Entry 2IB7 (X-ray diffraction, 2.05 A resolution); this record covers chains A and D of the 4 polymer chains in the assembly.

[Chain A (and D)]
Protein: Acetyl-CoA acetyltransferase
Organism: Homo sapiens
Notes: EC 2.3.1.9; chain D of this document is another copy of the same molecule, construct and numbering; everything in this record applies to it too
UniProtKB: P24752 (THIL_HUMAN); residue numbers follow UniProt; this construct covers 34-427
Sequence (395 residues; row label = number of the first residue in the row):
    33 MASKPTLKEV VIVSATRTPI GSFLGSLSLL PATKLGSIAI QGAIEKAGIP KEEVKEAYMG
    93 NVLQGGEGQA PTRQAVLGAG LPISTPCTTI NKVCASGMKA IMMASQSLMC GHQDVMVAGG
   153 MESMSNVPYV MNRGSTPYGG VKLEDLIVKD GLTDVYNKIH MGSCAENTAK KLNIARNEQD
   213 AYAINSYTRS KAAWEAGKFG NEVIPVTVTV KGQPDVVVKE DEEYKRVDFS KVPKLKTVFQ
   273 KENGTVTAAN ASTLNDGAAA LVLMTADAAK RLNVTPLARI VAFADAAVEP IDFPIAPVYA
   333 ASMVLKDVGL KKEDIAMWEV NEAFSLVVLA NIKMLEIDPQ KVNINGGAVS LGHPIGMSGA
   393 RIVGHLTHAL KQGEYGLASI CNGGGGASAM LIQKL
Unresolved in the structure: 33-36 (chain D: 33-34)
Sequence notes: initiating methionine (33); engineered mutation A34 (Val in P24752)
Curated features (UniProtKB/Swiss-Prot):
  - active site: C126 (Acyl-thioester intermediate), C413 (Proton donor/acceptor)
  - binding site (CoA): Y219, R258 to D260, K263, S284
  - binding site (K(+)): Y219, A280, A281, A283, V381
  - site: H385 (Increases nucleophilicity of active site Cys)
  - modified residue: K66 (N6-acetyllysine), K78 (N6-succinyllysine), K174 (N6-acetyllysine), K181 (N6-acetyllysine), K190 (N6-acetyllysine), K202 (N6-acetyllysine), K223 (N6-acetyllysine), K230 (N6-acetyllysine), K243 (N6-succinyllysine), K251 (N6-acetyllysine), K257 (N6-acetyllysine), K263 (N6-acetyllysine), K266 (N6-succinyllysine), K268 (N6-succinyllysine), K273 (N6-acetyllysine), K338 (N6-acetyllysine)

[Interface between chain A and chain D]
Pairs across the interface (14):
  M163(A) - M163(D)  hydrophobic
  M163(A) - T168(D)
  M163(A) - V173(D)  hydrophobic
  R165(A) - T168(D)
  R165(A) - Y170(D)
  G166(A) - G166(D)
  G166(A) - S167(D)
  G166(A) - T168(D)  hydrogen bond (backbone-side chain)
  S167(A) - G166(D)
  S167(A) - S167(D)
  T168(A) - N164(D)
  T168(A) - R165(D)
  T168(A) - G166(D)  hydrogen bond (side chain-backbone)
  Y170(A) - R165(D)
Interface residues without a listed pair, chain A (7 interface residues in all): N164

[Summary]
Chain A and chain D form an interface of 7 and 8 residues respectively, with 2 hydrogen bonds. The
hydrogen-bonded pair is G166(A)-T168(D). From UniProt: active-site residues C126(A) and C413(A), 6 CoA-binding
residues and 5 K+-binding residues on chain A.
Chain A and chain D are both Acetyl-CoA acetyltransferase (Homo sapiens); the structure, Crystallographic and
kinetic studies of human mitochondrial acetoacetyl-CoA thiolase (T2): the importance of potassium and chloride
..., was determined by X-ray diffraction (same publication as 2IB8, 2IB9, 2IBU, 2IBW and 2IBY).
